Entry 6JXR (electron microscopy, 3.70 A resolution); this record covers chains a and m of the 8 polymer chains in the assembly.

# Chain a
Protein: T-cell surface glycoprotein CD3 zeta chain
Source organism: Homo sapiens
UniProtKB: P20963 (CD3Z_HUMAN); numbering as in UniProt (aligned over 1-164)
Chain sequence (164 residues; numbered 1 to 164; the number before each row is that of its first residue):
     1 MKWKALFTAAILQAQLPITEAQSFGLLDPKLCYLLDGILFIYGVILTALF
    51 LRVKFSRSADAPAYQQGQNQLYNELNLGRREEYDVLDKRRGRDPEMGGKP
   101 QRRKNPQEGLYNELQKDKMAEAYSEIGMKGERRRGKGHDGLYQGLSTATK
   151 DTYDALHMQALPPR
Unresolved in the structure: 1-21, 58-164
UniProt features mapped onto this chain:
  - modified residue: Ser58 (Phosphoserine), Tyr64 (Phosphotyrosine), Tyr72 (Phosphotyrosine), Tyr83 (Phosphotyrosine), Tyr111 (Phosphotyrosine), Tyr123 (Phosphotyrosine), Tyr142 (Phosphotyrosine), Tyr153 (Phosphotyrosine)
  - mutagenesis: Asp36 (D36E/L/V: Decreases cell surface expression of IgG Fc receptor complex)

# Chain m
Protein: T cell receptor alpha variable 12-3, Possible J 11 gene segment, T cell receptor alpha constant
Source organism: Homo sapiens
UniProtKB: chimeric construct of A0A0B4J271, A0N4Z6, P01848: residues 22-114 from A0A0B4J271 (TVAL3_HUMAN) positions 22-114 (same numbers); residues 116-132 from A0N4Z6 positions 4-20 (UniProt number = residue number - 112); residues 134-273 from P01848 positions 1-140 (UniProt number = residue number - 133)
Chain sequence (252 residues; numbered 22 to 273; the number before each row is that of its first residue):
    22 QQKEVEQDPGPLSVPEGAIVSLNCTYSNSAFQYFMWYRQYSRKGPELLMY
    72 TYSSGNKEDGRFTAQVDKSSKYISLFIRDSQPSDSATYLCAMSKGYSTLT
   122 FGKGTMLLVSPDIQNPDPAVYQLRDSKSSDKSVCLFTDFDSQTNVSQSKD
   172 SDVYITDKTVLDMRSMDFKSNSAVAWSNKSDFACANAFNNSIIPEDTFFP
   222 SPESSCDVKLVEKSFETDTNLNFQNLSVIGFRILLLKVAGFNLLMTLRLW
   272 SS
Unresolved in the structure: 22-25
Construct notes: linker (115, 133)
UniProt features mapped onto this chain:
  - glycosylation (N-linked (GlcNAc...) asparagine): Asn44, Asn165, Asn199, Asn210, Asn246
  - region: Cys227 to Ser248 (Connecting peptide)
Disulfides: Cys45-Cys111, Cys155-Cys205

# Interface between chain a and chain m
Contacting residue pairs - 20 pairs, chain a then chain m:
  Gln22(a) with Glu233(m), hydrogen bond; Lys234(m)
  Ser23(a) with Phe236(m), hydrogen bond (backbone-backbone); Glu237(m); Thr238(m), hydrogen bond (backbone-side chain)
  Phe24(a) with Phe236(m), hydrophobic; Thr238(m), hydrogen bond (backbone-side chain)
  Leu26(a) with Asn243(m), hydrogen bond (backbone-side chain); Asn246(m); Leu247(m), hydrophobic
  Leu27(a) with Phe236(m), hydrophobic; Thr238(m); Leu242(m); Asn246(m)
  Leu31(a) with Ile250(m), hydrophobic
  Leu35(a) with Ile250(m), hydrophobic; Arg253(m); Ile254(m), hydrophobic
  Asp36(a) with Arg253(m), salt bridge
  Leu39(a) with Leu257(m), hydrophobic
Other interface residues (no listed pair), chain a (10 interface residues in all): Cys32

# In short
10 residues of chain a and 13 residues of chain m are in contact, with 5 hydrogen bonds and 1 salt bridge.
Among the polar pairs are Asp36(a)-Arg253(m), Gln22(a)-Glu233(m) and Ser23(a)-Thr238(m). UniProt lists one
mutagenesis site on chain a.
Chain a is T-cell surface glycoprotein CD3 zeta chain and chain m is T cell receptor alpha variable 12-3,
Possible J 11 gene segment, T cell receptor alpha constant, both from Homo sapiens; the structure, Structure
of human T cell receptor-CD3 complex, was determined by electron microscopy.
